7ZRM - chains A and C of the 4 polymer chains in the assembly; structure by electron microscopy, 3.70 A resolution.

[Chain A]
Protein: Potassium-transporting ATPase potassium-binding subunit
Organism: Escherichia coli
UniProt: P03959 (KDPA_ECOLI); numbering as in UniProt (aligned over 1-557)
Chain sequence (557 residues; row label = number of the first residue in the row):
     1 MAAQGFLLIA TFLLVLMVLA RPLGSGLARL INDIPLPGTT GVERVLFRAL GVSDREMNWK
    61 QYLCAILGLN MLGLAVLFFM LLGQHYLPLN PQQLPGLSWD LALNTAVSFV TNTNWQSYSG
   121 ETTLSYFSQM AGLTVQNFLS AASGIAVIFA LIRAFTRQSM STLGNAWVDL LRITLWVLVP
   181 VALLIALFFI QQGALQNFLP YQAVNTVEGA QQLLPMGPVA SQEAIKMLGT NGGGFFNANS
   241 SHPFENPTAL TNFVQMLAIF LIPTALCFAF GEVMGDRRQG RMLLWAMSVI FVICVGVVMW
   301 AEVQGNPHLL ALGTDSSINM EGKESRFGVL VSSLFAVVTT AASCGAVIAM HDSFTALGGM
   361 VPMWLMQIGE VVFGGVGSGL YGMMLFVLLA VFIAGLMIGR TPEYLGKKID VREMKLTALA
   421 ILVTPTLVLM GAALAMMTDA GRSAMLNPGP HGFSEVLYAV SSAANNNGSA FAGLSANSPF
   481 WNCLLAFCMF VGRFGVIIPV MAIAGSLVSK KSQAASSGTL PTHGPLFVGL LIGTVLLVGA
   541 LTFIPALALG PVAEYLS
Bound ions: K+ site 1: Gly-345, Gly-468; K+ site 2 near Gly-369 (its only coordinating residue here)
Swiss-Prot annotation at these positions:
  - mutagenesis: Gly-232 (G232A/S: Decrease in K(+) affinity and loss of cation selectivity)

[Chain C]
Protein: Potassium-transporting ATPase KdpC subunit
Organism: Escherichia coli
UniProt: P03961 (KDPC_ECOLI); residues 1-190 here = UniProt positions 1-190
Chain sequence (190 residues; numbered 1 to 190; the number before each row is that of its first residue):
     1 MSGLRPALST FIFLLLITGG VYPLLTTVLG QWWFPWQANG SLIREGDTVR GSALIGQNFT
    61 GNGYFHGRPS ATAEMPYNPQ ASGGSNLAVS NPELDKLIAA RVAALRAANP DASASVPVEL
   121 VTASASGLDN NITPQAAAWQ IPRVAKARNL SVEQLTQLIA KYSQQPLVKY IGQPVVNIVE
   181 LNLALDKLDE
Swiss-Prot annotation at these positions:
  - mutagenesis: Gln-140 to Leu-150 (Cell does not grow at low potassium concentrations)

[How chain A and chain C interact]
Residue-residue contacts (189):
  Gln-4(A) / Tyr-170(C)
  Leu-7(A) / Tyr-170(C)  hydrogen bond (backbone-side chain)
  Leu-8(A) / Tyr-170(C)
  Thr-11(A) / Tyr-170(C)
  Leu-46(A) / Phe-13(C)  hydrophobic
  Leu-50(A) / Ser-9(C)  hydrogen bond (backbone-side chain)
  Leu-50(A) / Phe-13(C)  hydrophobic
  Gly-51(A) / Arg-5(C)
  Val-52(A) / Pro-6(C)  hydrophobic
  Arg-55(A) / Met-1(C)  hydrogen bond
  Gln-61(A) / Met-1(C)
  Leu-72(A) / Leu-8(C)  hydrophobic
  Leu-72(A) / Phe-11(C)  hydrophobic
  Gly-73(A) / Phe-11(C)
  Val-76(A) / Phe-11(C)  hydrophobic
  Glu-121(A) / Pro-79(C)
  Glu-121(A) / Gln-80(C)
  Glu-121(A) / Ala-81(C)  hydrogen bond (side chain-backbone)
  Glu-121(A) / Ser-82(C)  hydrogen bond (side chain-backbone)
  Thr-122(A) / Gln-80(C)
  Met-130(A) / Gly-19(C)
  Met-130(A) / Pro-23(C)  hydrophobic
  Val-135(A) / Leu-14(C)
  Val-135(A) / Leu-15(C)  hydrophobic
  Val-135(A) / Thr-18(C)
  Val-135(A) / Gly-19(C)
  Phe-138(A) / Thr-18(C)
  Phe-138(A) / Tyr-22(C)  hydrophobic
  Leu-139(A) / Phe-11(C)  hydrophobic
  Leu-139(A) / Leu-14(C)  hydrophobic
  Trp-167(A) / Ala-7(C)  hydrophobic
  Trp-167(A) / Thr-10(C)
  Leu-171(A) / Thr-10(C)
  Leu-171(A) / Phe-13(C)  hydrophobic
  Leu-171(A) / Leu-14(C)  hydrophobic
  Thr-174(A) / Leu-14(C)
  Leu-175(A) / Phe-13(C)  hydrophobic
  Leu-175(A) / Leu-14(C)  hydrophobic
  Leu-175(A) / Ile-17(C)  hydrophobic
  Ala-182(A) / Tyr-22(C)
  Leu-183(A) / Tyr-22(C)  hydrophobic
  Leu-183(A) / Leu-25(C)  hydrophobic
  Leu-183(A) / Thr-26(C)
  Ala-186(A) / Thr-26(C)
  Leu-187(A) / Leu-29(C)  hydrophobic
  Leu-187(A) / Trp-33(C)  hydrophobic
  Ile-190(A) / Phe-34(C)  hydrophobic
  Ile-190(A) / Gln-37(C)
  Ile-190(A) / Ala-38(C)  hydrophobic
  Gln-191(A) / Phe-34(C)
  Gly-193(A) / Leu-54(C)
  Ala-194(A) / Gln-37(C)
  Ala-194(A) / Ala-38(C)
  Leu-195(A) / Ala-38(C)
  Leu-195(A) / Asn-39(C)
  Leu-195(A) / Gly-40(C)
  Gln-196(A) / Pro-23(C)
  Gln-196(A) / Thr-27(C)  hydrogen bond
  Gln-196(A) / Gln-31(C)
  Gln-196(A) / Ala-38(C)  hydrogen bond (backbone-backbone)
  Asn-197(A) / Ala-38(C)
  Asn-197(A) / Asn-39(C)
  Phe-198(A) / Thr-27(C)
  Tyr-201(A) / Gln-80(C)
  Gln-202(A) / Leu-42(C)
  Ala-203(A) / Val-49(C)
  Val-204(A) / Val-49(C)  hydrophobic
  Val-204(A) / Arg-50(C)
  Val-204(A) / Gly-51(C)
  Val-204(A) / Gln-57(C)
  Asn-205(A) / Thr-48(C)  hydrogen bond
  Asn-205(A) / Val-49(C)
  Asn-205(A) / Arg-50(C)
  Thr-206(A) / Arg-50(C)
  Thr-206(A) / Gln-57(C)
  Val-207(A) / Arg-50(C)
  Val-207(A) / Gln-57(C)
  Val-207(A) / Phe-59(C)  hydrophobic
  Val-207(A) / Tyr-64(C)
  Val-207(A) / Leu-183(C)  hydrophobic
  Glu-208(A) / Asn-58(C)
  Glu-208(A) / Phe-59(C)
  Glu-208(A) / Thr-60(C)  hydrogen bond (side chain-backbone)
  Glu-208(A) / Gly-61(C)  hydrogen bond (side chain-backbone)
  Gln-212(A) / Gly-56(C)  hydrogen bond (side chain-backbone)
  Gln-212(A) / Gln-57(C)
  Gln-212(A) / Tyr-77(C)
  Gln-212(A) / Pro-79(C)
  Leu-213(A) / Pro-79(C)
  Leu-213(A) / Gln-80(C)
  Leu-214(A) / Leu-42(C)  hydrophobic
  Leu-214(A) / Ser-52(C)
  Leu-214(A) / Ile-55(C)  hydrophobic
  Leu-214(A) / Pro-79(C)  hydrophobic
  Pro-215(A) / Pro-79(C)
  Met-216(A) / Asn-39(C)
  Ser-221(A) / Tyr-22(C)  hydrogen bond (backbone-side chain)
  Ala-224(A) / Tyr-22(C)
  Asn-237(A) / Ser-82(C)  hydrogen bond (side chain-backbone)
  Ala-238(A) / Ser-82(C)
  Ala-238(A) / Ser-126(C)
  Ser-241(A) / Ala-125(C)
  Ser-241(A) / Ser-126(C)  hydrogen bond (backbone-side chain)
  His-242(A) / Ile-55(C)
  His-242(A) / Ser-126(C)
  His-242(A) / Leu-128(C)
  Pro-243(A) / Leu-54(C)
  Pro-243(A) / Ile-55(C)  hydrophobic
  Pro-243(A) / Ser-126(C)
  Pro-243(A) / Leu-128(C)
  Phe-244(A) / Gly-40(C)
  Phe-244(A) / Ser-52(C)
  Phe-244(A) / Ile-55(C)  hydrophobic
  Ala-249(A) / Ile-171(C)
  Leu-250(A) / Leu-167(C)  hydrophobic
  Phe-253(A) / Ile-171(C)  hydrophobic
  Asn-306(A) / Val-89(C)
  Leu-309(A) / Val-118(C)  hydrophobic
  Leu-309(A) / Thr-122(C)
  Leu-312(A) / Asp-95(C)
  Leu-312(A) / Ile-98(C)  hydrophobic
  Leu-312(A) / Val-102(C)
  Gly-313(A) / Arg-106(C)
  Gly-313(A) / Ala-114(C)
  Gly-313(A) / Val-116(C)  hydrogen bond (backbone-backbone)
  Thr-314(A) / Val-116(C)
  Thr-314(A) / Val-118(C)
  Asp-315(A) / Ser-115(C)
  Asp-315(A) / Val-116(C)  hydrogen bond (backbone-backbone)
  Asp-315(A) / Pro-117(C)
  Asp-315(A) / Val-118(C)
  Ser-316(A) / Val-118(C)
  Ile-318(A) / Val-118(C)
  Asn-319(A) / Val-89(C)
  Met-320(A) / Arg-68(C)  hydrogen bond (backbone-side chain)
  Met-320(A) / Val-118(C)  hydrophobic
  Met-320(A) / Glu-119(C)
  Met-320(A) / Thr-122(C)
  Met-320(A) / Ala-123(C)
  Glu-321(A) / Ser-85(C)  hydrogen bond
  Glu-321(A) / Leu-94(C)
  Glu-321(A) / Thr-122(C)
  Glu-321(A) / Ala-123(C)  hydrogen bond (side chain-backbone)
  Gly-322(A) / Ala-123(C)  hydrogen bond (backbone-backbone)
  Gly-322(A) / Ser-124(C)
  Gly-322(A) / Ala-125(C)
  Lys-323(A) / Arg-68(C)  hydrogen bond (backbone-side chain)
  Lys-323(A) / Ala-123(C)
  Lys-323(A) / Ser-124(C)
  Lys-323(A) / Ala-125(C)  hydrogen bond (backbone-backbone)
  Glu-324(A) / Arg-68(C)
  Glu-324(A) / Ala-125(C)
  Glu-324(A) / Ser-126(C)  hydrogen bond
  Glu-324(A) / Asp-129(C)
  Ser-325(A) / Arg-68(C)
  Ser-325(A) / Glu-119(C)  hydrogen bond
  Ser-325(A) / Asp-129(C)
  Ser-325(A) / Asn-131(C)  hydrogen bond (side chain-backbone)
  Ser-325(A) / Ile-132(C)
  Ser-325(A) / Gln-173(C)
  Ser-325(A) / Val-175(C)
  Arg-326(A) / Asp-129(C)  salt bridge
  Arg-326(A) / Asn-131(C)
  Arg-326(A) / Gln-173(C)  hydrogen bond (backbone-backbone)
  Arg-326(A) / Val-175(C)
  Gly-328(A) / Gln-173(C)
  Val-331(A) / Ile-171(C)
  Ile-348(A) / Ala-125(C)
  Ala-349(A) / Ala-125(C)  hydrophobic
  Met-350(A) / Gly-84(C)
  Met-350(A) / Asn-86(C)
  Met-350(A) / Ala-125(C)
  Asp-352(A) / Asn-86(C)
  Asp-352(A) / Ala-88(C)
  Ser-353(A) / Leu-87(C)  hydrogen bond (side chain-backbone)
  Ser-353(A) / Val-89(C)
  Phe-354(A) / Val-89(C)
  Leu-446(A) / Asn-86(C)
  Asn-447(A) / Asn-86(C)  hydrogen bond (side chain-backbone)
  Asn-447(A) / Leu-87(C)
  Asn-447(A) / Ala-88(C)  hydrogen bond (side chain-backbone)
  Asn-447(A) / Asn-91(C)  hydrogen bond
  Pro-448(A) / Asn-91(C)
  His-451(A) / Ala-88(C)
  Phe-471(A) / Asn-86(C)
  Ala-472(A) / Asn-86(C)  hydrogen bond (backbone-side chain)
  Gly-473(A) / Asn-86(C)
  Glu-554(A) / Val-89(C)
  Glu-554(A) / Ser-90(C)
Interface residues without a listed pair, chain A (103 interface residues in all): Ala-49, Leu-69, Thr-134, Gln-136, Leu-170, Val-179, Ala-220, Ile-225, Pro-247, His-308, Val-329, Thr-355
Interface residues without a listed pair, chain C (89 interface residues in all): Gly-30, Gly-83, Ala-99, Arg-101, Val-121, Gly-172, Asp-186

[Overview]
103 residues of chain A face 89 of chain C across their interface; the contacts include 31 hydrogen bonds and
1 salt bridge. Polar contacts include Arg-326(A)/Asp-129(C), Leu-7(A)/Tyr-170(C) and Leu-50(A)/Ser-9(C). From
UniProt: one mutagenesis site on chain A; 11 mutagenesis sites on chain C.
Here chain A is Potassium-transporting ATPase potassium-binding subunit and chain C is Potassium-transporting
ATPase KdpC subunit, both from Escherichia coli. Entry 7ZRM (Cryo-EM map of the unphosphorylated KdpFABC
complex in the E1-P_ADP conformation, under turnover conditions) was determined by electron microscopy
together with 7ZRD, 7ZRE, 7ZRG, 7ZRH, 7ZRI, 7ZRJ, 7ZRK and 7ZRL from the same study.
